2EZ0 - chains E and F of the 6 polymer chains in the assembly; structure by X-ray diffraction, 3.54 A resolution.

[Chain E]
Name: Fab Fragment (Heavy Chain)
From: Mus musculus
Notes: antibody fragment or engineered binder
Chain sequence (222 residues; row label = number of the first residue in the row):
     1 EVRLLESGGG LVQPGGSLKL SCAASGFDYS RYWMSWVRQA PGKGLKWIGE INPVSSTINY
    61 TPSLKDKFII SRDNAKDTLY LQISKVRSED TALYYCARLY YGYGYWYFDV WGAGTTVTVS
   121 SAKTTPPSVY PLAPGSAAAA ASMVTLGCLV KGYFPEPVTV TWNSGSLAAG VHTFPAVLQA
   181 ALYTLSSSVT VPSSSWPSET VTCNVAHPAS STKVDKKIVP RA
Not modelled in the structure: 1
Cystine bridges: Cys-22/Cys-96, Cys-148/Cys-203

[Chain F]
Name: Fab Fragment (Light Chain)
From: Mus musculus
Notes: antibody fragment or engineered binder
Chain sequence (211 residues; row label = number of the first residue in the row):
     1 DIVLTQSPAI MSAAPGDKVT MTCSASSSVS YIHWYQQKSG TSPKRWIYDT SKLTSGVPVR
    61 FSGSGSGTSY SLTINTMEAE DAATYYCQQW SSHPQTFGGG TKLEILRADA APTVSIFPPS
   121 SEQLTSGGAS VVCFLNNFYP KDINVKWKID GSERQNGVLN SWTDQDSKDS TYSMSSTLTL
   181 TKDEYERHNS YTCEATHKTS TSPIVKSFNR A
Cystine bridges: Cys-23/Cys-87, Cys-133/Cys-193

[Interface between chain E and chain F]
Residue-residue contacts (81):
  Val-37(E) / Phe-97(F)  hydrophobic
  Gln-39(E) / Gln-37(F)  hydrogen bond
  Gln-39(E) / Tyr-86(F)  hydrogen bond
  Leu-45(E) / Tyr-86(F)  hydrophobic
  Leu-45(E) / Phe-97(F)  hydrophobic
  Trp-47(E) / Pro-94(F)  hydrophobic
  Trp-47(E) / Gln-95(F)
  Glu-50(E) / Trp-90(F)
  Glu-50(E) / Gln-95(F)
  Pro-62(E) / Asp-1(F)
  Tyr-95(E) / Gln-37(F)  hydrogen bond
  Tyr-95(E) / Ser-42(F)
  Tyr-95(E) / Pro-43(F)
  Leu-99(E) / Trp-90(F)  hydrophobic
  Gly-102(E) / Asp-49(F)
  Tyr-103(E) / Tyr-31(F)  hydrophobic
  Tyr-103(E) / Asp-49(F)  hydrogen bond (backbone-side chain)
  Tyr-103(E) / Lys-52(F)
  Tyr-105(E) / Ser-30(F)
  Tyr-105(E) / His-33(F)  hydrogen bond (backbone-side chain)
  Tyr-105(E) / Ser-91(F)
  Trp-106(E) / His-33(F)  hydrogen bond (backbone-side chain)
  Trp-106(E) / Trp-90(F)
  Tyr-107(E) / His-33(F)
  Tyr-107(E) / Tyr-35(F)
  Tyr-107(E) / Arg-45(F)  hydrogen bond
  Tyr-107(E) / Tyr-48(F)  hydrophobic
  Phe-108(E) / Tyr-35(F)  hydrogen bond (backbone-side chain)
  Phe-108(E) / Gln-88(F)
  Phe-108(E) / Trp-90(F)  hydrophobic
  Phe-108(E) / Gln-95(F)
  Phe-108(E) / Phe-97(F)  hydrophobic
  Asp-109(E) / Arg-45(F)  salt bridge
  Trp-111(E) / Tyr-35(F)
  Trp-111(E) / Ser-42(F)
  Trp-111(E) / Pro-43(F)
  Trp-111(E) / Phe-97(F)  hydrophobic
  Gly-112(E) / Ser-42(F)  hydrogen bond (backbone-side chain)
  Ala-113(E) / Ser-42(F)
  Tyr-130(E) / Ser-120(F)
  Tyr-130(E) / Gln-123(F)
  Pro-131(E) / Ser-120(F)
  Pro-131(E) / Glu-122(F)
  Leu-132(E) / Phe-117(F)
  Leu-132(E) / Val-132(F)  hydrophobic
  Ala-133(E) / Phe-117(F)
  Thr-145(E) / Ser-115(F)
  Thr-145(E) / Phe-117(F)
  Leu-146(E) / Phe-134(F)
  Leu-149(E) / Ser-130(F)
  Leu-149(E) / Val-132(F)  hydrophobic
  Lys-151(E) / Gln-123(F)
  Lys-151(E) / Ser-130(F)  hydrogen bond
  Lys-151(E) / Thr-179(F)
  His-172(E) / Asn-136(F)
  His-172(E) / Asn-137(F)
  His-172(E) / Ser-173(F)  hydrogen bond
  Thr-173(E) / Thr-163(F)
  Phe-174(E) / Phe-134(F)  hydrophobic
  Phe-174(E) / Asn-136(F)
  Phe-174(E) / Ser-161(F)
  Phe-174(E) / Thr-163(F)
  Phe-174(E) / Ser-173(F)
  Phe-174(E) / Met-174(F)
  Phe-174(E) / Ser-175(F)
  Pro-175(E) / Ser-161(F)  hydrogen bond (backbone-side chain)
  Pro-175(E) / Trp-162(F)
  Pro-175(E) / Thr-163(F)
  Val-177(E) / Asn-160(F)
  Val-177(E) / Ser-161(F)
  Gln-179(E) / Leu-159(F)
  Ser-186(E) / Phe-134(F)
  Ser-186(E) / Ser-175(F)
  Ser-187(E) / Phe-134(F)
  Ser-188(E) / Phe-134(F)
  Ser-188(E) / Asn-136(F)  hydrogen bond
  Lys-216(E) / Glu-122(F)  salt bridge
  Arg-221(E) / Pro-118(F)
  Arg-221(E) / Pro-119(F)
  Arg-221(E) / Ser-120(F)
  Arg-221(E) / Ser-121(F)
Interface residues without a listed pair, chain E (45 interface residues in all): Lys-43, Gly-44, Lys-46, Asn-59, Pro-134, Gly-135, Gly-147, Thr-190
Interface residues without a listed pair, chain F (44 interface residues in all): His-93, Ser-126, Thr-177

[Summary]
45 residues of chain E and 44 residues of chain F are in contact; the contacts include 13 hydrogen bonds and 2
salt bridges. Polar contacts include Asp-109(E)/Arg-45(F), Lys-216(E)/Glu-122(F) and Gln-39(E)/Gln-37(F).
Here chain E is Fab Fragment (Heavy Chain) and chain F is Fab Fragment (Light Chain), both from Mus musculus.
Entry 2EZ0 (Crystal structure of the S107A/E148Q/Y445A mutant of EcClC, in complex with a FaB fragment) was
determined by X-ray diffraction, deposited together with 2EXW and 2EXY.
